PDB entry 1SWS | X-ray diffraction, 2.00 A resolution | chains C and D of the 4 polymer chains in the assembly

Chain C (and D):
Name: Protein (STREPTAVIDIN)
Source organism: Streptomyces avidinii
Notes: chain D of this document is another copy of the same molecule, construct and numbering; everything in this record applies to it too
UniProtKB: P22629; residues 13-139 here correspond to UniProt positions 37-163 (UniProt number = residue number + 24)
Sequence (127 residues; row label = number of the first residue in the row):
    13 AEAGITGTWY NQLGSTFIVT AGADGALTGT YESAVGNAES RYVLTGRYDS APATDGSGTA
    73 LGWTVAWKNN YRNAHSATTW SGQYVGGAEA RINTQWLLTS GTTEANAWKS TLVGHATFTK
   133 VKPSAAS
Unresolved in the structure: 13-15, 47-50, 133-139 (chain D: 13-15, 45-49, 133-139)
Sequence notes: engineered mutation Ala128 (Asp152 in P22629)
UniProt features mapped onto this chain:
  - motif: Arg59 to Asp61 (Cell attachment site)
  - binding site (biotin): Tyr43, Tyr54, Trp92, Trp108, Trp120

Chain C / chain D interface:
Pairs across the interface - 78 pairs, chain C then chain D:
  Val55(C) with Arg59(D)
  Thr57(C) with Thr57(D); Gly58(D); Arg59(D)
  Gly58(C) with Thr57(D)
  Arg59(C) with Val55(D); Thr57(D); Thr76(D); Ala78(D)
  Tyr60(C) with Ala78(D)
  Asp61(C) with Asn85(D), hydrogen bond; His87(D), salt bridge
  Ala63(C) with Asn85(D), hydrogen bond (backbone-side chain); His87(D)
  Pro64(C) with His87(D)
  Ala65(C) with His87(D)
  Ser69(C) with Gly113(D); Thr114(D)
  Gly70(C) with Gly113(D); Thr114(D), hydrogen bond (backbone-backbone)
  Ala72(C) with His87(D); Ser88(D); Ala89(D); Thr111(D)
  Leu73(C) with Ala89(D)
  Gly74(C) with Thr76(D); Thr91(D)
  Trp75(C) with Thr76(D)
  Thr76(C) with Arg59(D); Gly74(D); Trp75(D); Thr76(D)
  Ala78(C) with Arg59(D); Tyr60(D)
  Lys80(C) with Asp61(D); Ser62(D); Ala63(D)
  Asn85(C) with Asp61(D), hydrogen bond; Ala63(D), hydrogen bond (side chain-backbone)
  His87(C) with Asp61(D), salt bridge; Ala63(D); Pro64(D); Ala65(D); Ala72(D)
  Ser88(C) with Ala72(D)
  Ala89(C) with Ser93(D)
  Thr91(C) with Gly74(D); Thr91(D), hydrogen bond; Trp92(D); Ser93(D)
  Trp92(C) with Thr91(D)
  Ser93(C) with Ala89(D); Thr91(D); Leu109(D), hydrogen bond (side chain-backbone); Thr111(D), hydrogen bond
  Gly94(C) with Thr111(D)
  Gln95(C) with Ser112(D); Gly113(D); Thr114(D); Ser122(D), hydrogen bond
  Arg103(C) with Glu116(D)
  Gln107(C) with Leu109(D); Thr123(D)
  Leu109(C) with Ser93(D); Gln107(D); Leu109(D), hydrophobic
  Thr111(C) with Ala72(D); Ser93(D), hydrogen bond; Gly94(D)
  Ser112(C) with Gln95(D)
  Gly113(C) with Gly70(D)
  Thr114(C) with Ser69(D); Gly70(D), hydrogen bond (backbone-backbone); Gln95(D), hydrogen bond
  Thr115(C) with Ser69(D)
  Glu116(C) with Gly68(D); Val97(D)
  Ser122(C) with Gln95(D)
Also at the interface, not in a pair above, chain C (42 interface residues in all): Ser62, Gly68, Trp108, Leu110, Thr123
Also at the interface, not in a pair above, chain D (44 interface residues in all): Leu73, Val77, Lys80, Trp108, Leu110, Thr115, Ala119

Overview:
The interface between chain C and chain D involves 42 residues on one side and 44 on the other, with 12
hydrogen bonds and 2 salt bridges. Polar pairs include Asp61(C)-His87(D), Asp61(C)-Asn85(D) and
Ala63(C)-Asn85(D). Curated annotation (UniProt) lists 5 biotin-binding residues on chain C.
Both chains are Protein (STREPTAVIDIN) (Streptomyces avidinii). Entry 1SWS (Core-streptavidin mutant D128A at
ph 4.5) was determined by X-ray diffraction together with 1SWT from the same study.
